PDB entry 7ON1 | electron microscopy, 3.35 A resolution | chains g and J of the 12 polymer chains in the assembly

Chain g:
Molecule: Histone H2A
Organism: Saccharomyces cerevisiae
UniProtKB: A0A6A5Q1K4 (A0A6A5Q1K4_YEASX); residue numbers follow UniProt; this construct covers 1-132
Sequence (134 residues; numbered -1 to 132; the number before each row is that of its first residue; numbers below 1 keep their minus sign (Gly-1 is residue -1)):
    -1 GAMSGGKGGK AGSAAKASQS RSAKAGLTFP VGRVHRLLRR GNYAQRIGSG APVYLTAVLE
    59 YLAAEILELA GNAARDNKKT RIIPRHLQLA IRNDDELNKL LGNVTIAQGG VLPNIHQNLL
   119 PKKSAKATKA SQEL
Unresolved in the structure: -1 to 16, 114-132
Differences from the reference sequence: expression tag (-1 to 0)

Chain J:
Molecule: 123-nt DNA strand
Organism: Escherichia coli
Sequence (123 nucleotides; numbered -61 to 61; the number before each row is that of its first residue; numbers below 1 keep their minus sign (DT-61 is residue -61)):
   -61 TATCTGACAC GTGCCTGGAG ACTAGGGAGT AATCCCCTTG GCGGTTAAAA CGCGGGGGAC
    -1 AGCGCGTACG TGCGTTTAAG CGGTGCTAGA GCTGTCTACG ACCAATTGAG CGGCCTCGGC
    59 ACC

Interface between chain g and chain J:
Pairs across the interface (6; chain g residue first):
  Gln17(g) with DG-42(J), phosphate contact
  Ser18(g) with DA-43(J), phosphate contact
  Arg19(g) with DA-43(J), phosphate contact
  Arg31(g) with DG-44(J), phosphate contact
  Arg34(g) with DG-44(J), salt bridge to the phosphate
  Arg79(g) with DC-54(J), sugar contact
Also at the interface, not in a pair above, chain g (8 interface residues in all): Gly30, Arg44
Also at the interface, not in a pair above, chain J (6 interface residues in all): DG-45, DG-35

In short:
Chain g and chain J form an interface of 8 and 6 residues respectively; the contacts include 1 salt bridge.
The salt-bridged pair is Arg34(g)-DG-44(J).
Chain g is Histone H2A (Saccharomyces cerevisiae) and chain J is a 123-nt DNA strand (Escherichia coli); the
structure, Cenp-A nucleosome in complex with Cenp-C, was determined by electron microscopy.
